6LAR - chains A and J of the 10 polymer chains in the assembly; structure by electron microscopy, 3.70 A resolution.

[Chain A]
Name: ESX-3 secretion system ATPase EccB3
From: Mycolicibacterium smegmatis MC2 155
Notes: EC 3.6.-.-
UniProt: A0QQ39 (ECCB3_MYCS2); residue numbers follow UniProt; this construct covers 1-518
Amino-acid sequence (518 residues; numbered 1 to 518; the number before each row is that of its first residue):
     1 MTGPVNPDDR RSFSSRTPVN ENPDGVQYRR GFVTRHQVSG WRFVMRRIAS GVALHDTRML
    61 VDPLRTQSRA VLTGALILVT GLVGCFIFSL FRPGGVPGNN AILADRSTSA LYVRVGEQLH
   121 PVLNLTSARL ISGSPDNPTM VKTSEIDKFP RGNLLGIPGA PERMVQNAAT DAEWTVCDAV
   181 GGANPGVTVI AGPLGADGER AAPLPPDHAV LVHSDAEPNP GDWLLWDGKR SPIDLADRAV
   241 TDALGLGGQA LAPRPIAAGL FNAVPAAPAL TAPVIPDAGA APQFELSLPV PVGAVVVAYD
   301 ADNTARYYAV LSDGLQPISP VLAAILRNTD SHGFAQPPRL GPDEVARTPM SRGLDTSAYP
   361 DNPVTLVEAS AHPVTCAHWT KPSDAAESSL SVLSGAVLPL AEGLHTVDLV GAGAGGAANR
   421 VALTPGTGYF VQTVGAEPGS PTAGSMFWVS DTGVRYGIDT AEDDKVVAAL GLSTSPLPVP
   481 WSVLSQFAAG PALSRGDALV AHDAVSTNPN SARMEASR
Disordered / not traced: 1-8, 90-518

[Chain J]
Name: ESX-3 secretion system protein EccC3
From: Mycolicibacterium smegmatis MC2 155
UniProt: A0QQ40 (ECCC3_MYCS2); residues 1-431 here = UniProt positions 1-431
Amino-acid sequence (449 residues; numbered 1 to 449; the number before each row is that of its first residue):
     1 MSRLIFEHQR RLTPPTTRKG TITIEPPPQL PRVVPPSLLR RVLPFLIVIL IVGMIVALFA
    61 TGMRLISPTM LFFPFVLLLA ATALYRGGDN KMRTEEVDAE RADYLRYLSV VRDNVRAHAA
   121 EQRAALEWSH PEPEVLATIP GTRRQWERDP RDRDFLVLRA GRHDVPLDAA LKVKDTADEI
   181 DLEPVAHSAL RGLLDVQRTV RDAPTGLDVA KLARITVIGE ADEARAAIRA WIAQAVTWHD
   241 PTMLGVALAA PDLESGDWSW LKWLPHVDVP NEADGVGPAR YLTTSTAELR ERLAPALADR
   301 PLFPAESGAA LKHLLVVLDD PDADPDDIAR KPGLTGVTVI HRTTELPNRE QYPDPERPIL
   361 RVADGRIERW QVGGWQPCVD VADAMSAAEA AHIARRLSRW DSNPGYIRST STGSATFTTL
   421 LGIPDASALD VHLGGIKAFH HHHHHHHHH
Disordered / not traced: 1, 33-91, 298-310, 331-333, 373-374, 403-449
Sequence notes: expression tag (432-449)

[Interface between chain A and chain J]
Pairs across the interface (26; chain A residue first):
  Asp9(A) - Gln29(J)
  Arg10(A) - Gln29(J)  hydrogen bond (backbone-backbone)
  Arg10(A) - Pro31(J)
  Arg10(A) - Met92(J)
  Arg10(A) - Glu96(J)  salt bridge
  Arg10(A) - Glu100(J)  salt bridge
  Arg11(A) - Pro27(J)
  Arg11(A) - Pro28(J)
  Arg11(A) - Gln29(J)
  Arg11(A) - Thr176(J)  hydrogen bond (side chain-backbone)
  Ser12(A) - Glu100(J)
  Phe13(A) - Glu100(J)  hydrogen bond (backbone-side chain)
  Phe13(A) - Asp103(J)
  Phe13(A) - Tyr104(J)  hydrophobic
  Phe13(A) - Tyr107(J)  hydrophobic
  Ser15(A) - Asp103(J)  hydrogen bond
  Arg16(A) - Glu25(J)  salt bridge
  Arg16(A) - Arg106(J)
  Thr17(A) - Arg106(J)
  Pro18(A) - Val110(J)  hydrophobic
  Val19(A) - Val110(J)
  Asn20(A) - Asp113(J)
  Glu21(A) - Asn114(J)
  Glu21(A) - Ala117(J)
  Asn22(A) - Asp113(J)  hydrogen bond (side chain-backbone)
  Asp24(A) - Asp113(J)
Other interface residues (no listed pair), chain J (19 interface residues in all): Pro26, Val97

[Summary]
Chain A and chain J form an interface of 14 and 19 residues respectively, with 5 hydrogen bonds and 3 salt
bridges. Polar contacts include Arg10(A)-Glu96(J), Arg10(A)-Glu100(J) and Arg16(A)-Glu25(J).
Chain A is ESX-3 secretion system ATPase EccB3 and chain J is ESX-3 secretion system protein EccC3, both from
Mycolicibacterium smegmatis MC2 155; the structure, Structure of ESX-3 complex, was determined by electron
microscopy.
